2IMM - chain A; structure by X-ray diffraction, 2.00 A resolution.

Chain A:
Protein: Iga-kappa MCPC603 fv (light chain)
Organism: Mus musculus
Sequence (114 residues; row label = number of the first residue in the row; a row labelled like 31A-31F holds insertion residues (31A, then the next letters in order)):
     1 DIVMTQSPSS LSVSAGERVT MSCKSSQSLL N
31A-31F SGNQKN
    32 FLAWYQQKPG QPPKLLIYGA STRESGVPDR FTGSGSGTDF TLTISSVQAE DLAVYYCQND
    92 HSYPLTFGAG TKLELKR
Disulfide bonds: Cys23-Cys88
From the paper describing this entry:
  - self-association interface (contacts with another copy of this molecule); pairs are residue here / residue on that copy: Gln38-Gln38 (hydrogen bond), Glu55-Pro95, Tyr36, Gln38, Pro43, Pro44, Leu46, Tyr49, Glu55, Tyr87, Gln89, Tyr94, Pro95, Leu96, Phe98, Gly99
  - contacts within the chain: Gln6-Gly101 (hydrogen bond), Gln6-Cys88 (hydrogen bond), Gln6-Thr102 (water-mediated contact), Gln6-Ser22 (water-mediated contact), Ser22-Thr102 (water-mediated contact), Ser25-Gln27, Leu33-Ala51, Trp35-Ser65, Trp35-Ala51, Gln37-Tyr86 (hydrogen bond), Trp35-Leu47, Trp35-Ile48, Leu33-Gly50, Arg61-Asp82 (salt bridge), Asp82-Tyr86 (hydrogen bond), Ile2-Thr97
  - conformationally variable residues (loop rearrangement): Pro43, Pro44, Gly50, Ala51, Asn90 to Tyr94

Overview:
From the paper: conformational variability at Pro43, Pro44 and Gly50 among others; a self-association
interface involving Tyr36, Gln38 and Pro43 among others.
Chain A is Iga-kappa MCPC603 fv (light chain) (Mus musculus); the structure, Refined crystal structure of a
recombinant immunoglobulin domain and a complementarity-determining region 1-grafted mutant, was determined by
X-ray diffraction, deposited together with 2IMN.
